Entry 8T3X (X-ray diffraction, 2.73 A resolution); this record covers chains A and T of the 3 polymer chains in the assembly.

Chain A:
Molecule: 10-92, TNA polymerase
Organism: Thermococcus kodakarensis
UniProtKB: D0VWU9 (D0VWU9_THEKO); the construct has insertions or renumbered stretches relative to UniProt, so the offset changes along the chain: 1-380 = UniProt 1-380; 382-760 = UniProt 381-759
Amino-acid sequence (760 residues; each row starts with the number of its first residue):
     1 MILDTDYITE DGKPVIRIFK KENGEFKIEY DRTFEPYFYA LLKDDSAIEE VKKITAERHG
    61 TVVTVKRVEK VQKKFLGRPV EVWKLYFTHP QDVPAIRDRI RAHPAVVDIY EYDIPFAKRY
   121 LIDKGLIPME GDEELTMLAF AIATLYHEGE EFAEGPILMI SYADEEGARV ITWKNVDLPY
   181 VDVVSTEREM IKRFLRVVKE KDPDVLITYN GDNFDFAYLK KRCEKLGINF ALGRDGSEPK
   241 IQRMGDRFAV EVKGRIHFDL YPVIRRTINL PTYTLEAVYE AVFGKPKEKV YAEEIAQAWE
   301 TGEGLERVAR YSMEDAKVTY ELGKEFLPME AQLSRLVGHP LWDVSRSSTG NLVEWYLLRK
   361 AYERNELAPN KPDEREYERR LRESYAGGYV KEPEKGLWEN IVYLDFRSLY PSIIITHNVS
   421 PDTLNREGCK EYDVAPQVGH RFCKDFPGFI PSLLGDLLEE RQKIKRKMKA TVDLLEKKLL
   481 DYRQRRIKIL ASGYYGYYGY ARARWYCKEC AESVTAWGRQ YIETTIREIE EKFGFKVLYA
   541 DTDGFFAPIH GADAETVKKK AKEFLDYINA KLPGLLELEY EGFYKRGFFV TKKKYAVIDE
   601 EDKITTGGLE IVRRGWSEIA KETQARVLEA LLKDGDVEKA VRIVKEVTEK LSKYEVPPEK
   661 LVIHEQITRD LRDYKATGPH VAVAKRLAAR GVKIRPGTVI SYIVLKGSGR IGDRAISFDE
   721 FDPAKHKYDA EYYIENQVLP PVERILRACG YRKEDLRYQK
Not modelled in the structure: 749-760
Construct notes: engineered mutation Arg-99 (Lys in D0VWU9), Ala-102 (Glu in D0VWU9), Val-107 (Ile in D0VWU9), Ile-127 (Val in D0VWU9), Thr-136 (Lys in D0VWU9), Ala-141 (Asp in D0VWU9), Ala-143 (Glu in D0VWU9), His-147 (Glu in D0VWU9), Lys-285 (Gln in D0VWU9), Ala-296 (Thr in D0VWU9), Gln-297 (Thr in D0VWU9), Gly-304 (Asn in D0VWU9), Val-337 (Ile in D0VWU9), His-339 (Gln in D0VWU9), Pro-340 (Ser in D0VWU9), Tyr-356 (Phe in D0VWU9), Arg-375 (Lys in D0VWU9), Tyr-377 (Leu in D0VWU9), Glu-378 (Ala in D0VWU9), Glu-383 (Gln382 in D0VWU9), Ala-386 (Glu385 in D0VWU9), Lys-395 (Arg394 in D0VWU9), Arg-466 (Lys465 in D0VWU9), Val-472 (Ile471 in D0VWU9), Leu-474 (Pro473 in D0VWU9), Leu-475 (Ile474 in D0VWU9), Lys-477 (Arg476 in D0VWU9), Arg-486 (Ala485 in D0VWU9), Ser-492 (Asn491 in D0VWU9), Gly-493 (Ser492 in D0VWU9), Gln-520 (Glu519 in D0VWU9), Glu-523 (Thr522 in D0VWU9), Thr-524 (Met523 in D0VWU9), Arg-527 (Lys526 in D0VWU9), Phe-533 (Tyr532 in D0VWU9), Leu-538 (Ile537 in D0VWU9), Ala-540 (Ser539 in D0VWU9), Pro-548 (Thr547 in D0VWU9), His-550 (Pro549 in D0VWU9), Lys-562 (Met561 in D0VWU9), Asp-566 (Lys565 in D0VWU9), Leu-575 (Ala574 in D0VWU9), Lys-585 (Glu584 in D0VWU9), Asp-602 (Gly601 in D0VWU9), Gly-607 (Arg606 in D0VWU9), Gly-615 (Asp614 in D0VWU9), Arg-672 (Lys671 in D0VWU9), Ser-717 (Pro716 in D0VWU9), Ala-724 (Thr723 in D0VWU9), Pro-741 (Ala740 in D0VWU9), Cys-749 (Phe748 in D0VWU9); insertion (381)
Disulfide bonds: Cys-429/Cys-443, Cys-507/Cys-510
Ion coordination: Mg2+: Asp-405, Phe-406, Asp-543 (together with 9O7)
Residues lining bound ligands: 9O7 ([(3S,4R,5R)-5-(6-aminopurin-9-yl)-4-oxidanyl-oxolan-3-yl] [oxidanyl(phosphonooxy)phosphoryl] hydrogen phosphate): Asp-405, Phe-406, Arg-407, Ser-408, Leu-409, Tyr-410, Pro-411, Arg-461, Lys-465, Lys-488, Ser-492, Tyr-495, Thr-542, Asp-543, Glu-579, Glu-581

Chain T:
Molecule: Template
Sequence (15 nucleotides; each row starts with the number of its first residue):
     7 CGTACGCAGT TCGCG

How chain A and chain T interact:
Contacting residue pairs (56; chain A residue first):
  Met-244(A) with DC7(T), sugar contact
  Gly-245(A) with DC7(T), base contact
  Arg-266(A) with DG8(T), salt bridge to the phosphate
  Ser-347(A) with DG8(T), phosphate contact
  Ser-348(A) with DG8(T), hydrogen bond to the phosphate; DT9(T), hydrogen bond to the phosphate
  Thr-349(A) with DT9(T), base contact
  Gly-350(A) with DT9(T), hydrogen bond to the phosphate
  Asn-351(A) with DC7(T), phosphate contact
  Lys-371(A) with DC7(T), salt bridge to the phosphate
  Glu-383(A) with DC11(T), phosphate contact
  Ser-384(A) with DC11(T), hydrogen bond to the phosphate
  Tyr-385(A) with DA10(T), sugar contact; DC11(T), phosphate contact; DG12(T), phosphate contact
  Ala-386(A) with DC11(T), phosphate contact; DG12(T), phosphate contact
  Gly-387(A) with DC11(T), hydrogen bond to the phosphate; DG12(T), hydrogen bond to the phosphate
  Gly-388(A) with DG12(T), sugar contact
  Val-390(A) with DG12(T), phosphate contact
  Ile-489(A) with DT9(T), base contact
  Ser-492(A) with DT9(T), base contact
  Gly-493(A) with DT9(T), base contact
  Tyr-495(A) with DA10(T), sugar contact
  Gly-496(A) with DT9(T), base contact; DA10(T), sugar contact
  Gly-499(A) with DA10(T), sugar contact
  Tyr-500(A) with DG8(T), hydrogen bond to the base; DT9(T), phosphate contact; DA10(T), phosphate contact
  Arg-502(A) with DG8(T), base contact
  Thr-591(A) with DA14(T), sugar contact; DG15(T), phosphate contact
  Lys-592(A) with DC13(T), salt bridge to the phosphate; DA14(T), sugar contact
  Lys-593(A) with DG12(T), base contact
  Lys-594(A) with DA14(T), phosphate contact; DG15(T), salt bridge to the phosphate
  Glu-610(A) with DG15(T), sugar contact
  Arg-613(A) with DA14(T), base contact
  Trp-616(A) with DG15(T), phosphate contact; DT16(T), phosphate contact
  Thr-677(A) with DC18(T), sugar contact
  Pro-679(A) with DT17(T), phosphate contact; DC18(T), phosphate contact
  Arg-710(A) with DC18(T), phosphate contact; DG19(T), salt bridge to the phosphate
  Ile-711(A) with DT17(T), phosphate contact; DC18(T), hydrogen bond to the phosphate
  Gly-712(A) with DC18(T), hydrogen bond to the phosphate
  Tyr-732(A) with DT17(T), hydrogen bond to the phosphate
  Asn-736(A) with DT17(T), hydrogen bond to the phosphate
  Pro-740(A) with DT16(T), phosphate contact
  Arg-744(A) with DG15(T), salt bridge to the phosphate; DT16(T), salt bridge to the phosphate
Also at the interface, not in a pair above, chain A (46 interface residues in all): Arg-247, Arg-346, Tyr-497, Ala-501, Val-590, Gly-678

Overview:
46 residues of chain A and 13 residues of chain T are in contact, with 11 hydrogen bonds and 7 salt bridges.
Among the polar pairs are Tyr-500(A)/DG8(T), Ser-348(A)/DG8(T) and Ser-348(A)/DT9(T). Chain A binds compound
9O7. Asp-405(A), Phe-406(A) and Asp-543(A) form the Mg2+ site.
Chain A is 10-92, TNA polymerase (Thermococcus kodakarensis) and chain T is Template; the structure, TNA
polymerase, closed ternary, was determined by X-ray diffraction.
